Entry 4X66 (X-ray diffraction, 3.45 A resolution); this record covers chains A and Q of the 23 polymer chains in the assembly.

# Chain A
Molecule: 16S rRNA
Source organism: Thermus thermophilus HB8
Sequence (1522 nucleotides; row label = number of the first residue in the row; note: 42 numbers in that range are skipped by the numbering (no residue carries them; nothing is unmodelled there); a row labelled like 190A-190L holds insertion residues (190A, then the next letters in order); numbering starts at 0):
     0 UUUGUUGGAGAGUUUGAUCCUGGCUCAGGGUGAACGCUGGCGGCGUGCCU
    50 AAGACAUGCAAGUCGUGCGGG
    73 CCGCGGGGUUUU
    88 ACUCCG
    95 UGGUC
   101 AGCGGCGGACGGGUGAGUAACGCGUGGGU
  129A G
   130 ACCUACCCGGAAGAGGGGGACAACCCGGGGAAACUCGGGCUAAUCCCCCA
   180 UGUGGACCCGC
190A-190L CCCUUGGGGUGU
   191 GUCCAAAGGGCUUU
   216 GCCCGCUUCCGGAUGGGCCCGCGUCCCAUCAGCUAGUUGGUGGGGUAAUG
   266 GCCCACCAAGGCGACGACGGGUAGCCGGUCUGAGAGGAUGGCCGGCCACA
   316 GGGGCACUGAGACACGGGCCCCACUCCUACGGGAGGCAGCAGUUAGGAAU
   366 CUUCCGCAAUGGGCGCAAGCCUGACGGAGCGACGCCGCUUGGAGGAAGAA
   416 GCCCUUCGGGGUGUAAACUCCUGAA
   442 CCCGGGACGAAACCCCCGACGA
   474 GGGGACUGACGGUACCGGG
   494 GUAAUAGCGCCGGCCAACUCCGUGCCAGCAGCCGCGGUAAUACGGAGGGC
   544 GCGAGCGUUACCCGGAUUCACUGGGCGUAAAGGGCGUGUAGGCGGCCUGG
   594 GGCGUCCCAUGUGAAAGACCACGGCUCAACCGUGGGGGAGCGUGGGAUAC
   644 GCUCAGGCUAGACGGUGGGAGAGGGUGGUGGAAUUCCCGGAGUAGCGGUG
   694 AAAUGCGCAGAUACCGGGAGGAACGCCGAUGGCGAAGGCAGCCACCUGGU
   744 CCACCCGUGACGCUGAGGCGCGAAAGCGUGGGGAGCAAACCGGAUUAGAU
   794 ACCCGGGUAGUCCACGCCCUAAACGAUGCGCGCUAGGUCUCUGGGUCU
   848 CCUGGGGGCCGAAGCUAACGCGUUAAGCGCGCCGCCUGGGGAGUACGGCC
   898 GCAAGGCUGAAACUCAAAGGAAUUGACGGGGGCCCGCACAAGCGGUGGAG
   948 CAUGUGGUUUAAUUCGAAGXAACGCGAAGAACCUUACCAGGCCUUGACAU
   998 GCUAGG
 1003A G
  1004 AACCCGGGUGAAAGCCUGGGGUGCCCC
1030A-1030D GCGA
  1031 GGGGAGCCCUAGCACAGGUGCUGCAUGGCCGUCGUCAGCUCGUGCCGUGA
  1081 GGUGUUGGGUUAAGUCCCGCAACGAGCGCAACCCCCGCCGUUAGUUGCCA
  1131 GCGGUUCGGCCGGGCACUCUAACGGGACUGCCCGCGAAA
  1171 GCGGGAGGAAGGAGGGGACGACGUCUGGUCAGCAUGGCCCUUACGGCCUG
  1221 GGCGACACACGUGCUACAAUGCCCACUACAAAGCGAUGCCACCCGGCAAC
  1271 GGGGAGCUAAUCGCAAAAAGGUGGGCCCAGUUCGGAUUGGGGUCUGCAAC
  1321 CCGACCCCAUGAAGCCGGAAUCGCUAGUAAUCGCGGAUCAG
 1361A C
  1362 CAUGCCGCGGUGAAUACGUUCCCGGGCCUUGUACACACXGCCXGUXACGC
  1412 CAUGGGAGCGGGCUCUACCCGAAGUCGCCGGG
  1446 AGCCUACGGG
  1459 CAGGCGCCGAGGGUAGGGCCCGUGACUGGGGCGAAGUCGUAACAAGGUAG
  1509 CUGUACCGGAAGGUGCGGCUGGAUCCACUCCUUUCU
Unresolved in the structure: 0-4, 1534-1538
Sequence notes: conflict C1534 (A132811 in 55771382), A1535 (C132812 in 55771382)
Modified positions: PSU (pseudouridine-5'-monophosphate) at position 516, 7MG (7N-methyl-8-hydroguanosine-5'-monophosphate) at position 527, M2G (N2-dimethylguanosine-5'-monophosphate) at position 966, 5MC (5-methylcytidine-5'-monophosphate) at position 967, 2MG (2N-methylguanosine-5'-monophosphate) at position 1207, 5MC (5-methylcytidine-5'-monophosphate) at position 1400, 4OC (4n,o2'-methylcytidine-5'-monophosphate) at position 1402, 5MC (5-methylcytidine-5'-monophosphate) at position 1404, 5MC (5-methylcytidine-5'-monophosphate) at position 1407, UR3 (3-methyluridine-5'-monophoshate) at position 1498, MA6 (6N-dimethyladenosine-5'-monophoshate) at position 1518, MA6 (6N-dimethyladenosine-5'-monophoshate) at position 1519, PSU (pseudouridine-5'-monophosphate) at position 1540, PSU (pseudouridine-5'-monophosphate) at position 1541
Bound ions: Mg2+ site 1: U5, G6 (shared with 1 residue of chain D); Mg2+ site 2: U12, G22; K+ site 1 near U14 (its only coordinating residue here); Mg2+ site 3 near G21 (its only coordinating residue here); Mg2+ site 4 near G28 (its only coordinating residue here); Mg2+ site 5 near U37 (its only coordinating residue here); Mg2+ site 6: G46, G394; Mg2+ site 7 near C48 (its only coordinating residue here); Mg2+ site 8 near A53 (its only coordinating residue here); Mg2+ site 9: G61, U62; Mg2+ site 10: G70, U98; Mg2+ site 11: U83, C1543; 97 more Mg2+ sites not listed; 14 more K+ sites not listed
Residues lining bound ligands:
  - paromomycin (PAR), molecule 1: G31, C47, C48, A50, A51, G52, A53, G113, U114, G115, A353, C355, A356, U358, U359, A360, G361, U365, C366
  - paromomycin (PAR), molecule 2: G567, G568, C569, G570, G575, G821, C862, U863, G874, C875, C879
  - paromomycin (PAR), molecule 3: G610, A611, C613, A614, A622, C623, C624, G625, U626
  - paromomycin (PAR), molecule 4: G661, G662, A663, G664, A665, G666, G667, U740, G741, G742, U743
  - paromomycin (PAR), molecule 5: U669, G670, G671, U672, G673, G714, A715, A716, C717, C805, C806
  - paromomycin (PAR), molecule 6: 5MC_1404, G1405, U1406, 5MC_1407, A1408, C1409, G1489, C1490, G1491, A1492, A1493, G1494, U1495, C1496

# Chain Q
Molecule: 30S ribosomal protein S17
Source organism: Thermus thermophilus (strain HB8 / ATCC 27634 / DSM 579)
UniProt: Q5SHP7 (RS17_THET8); residue numbers follow UniProt; this construct covers 2-100
Chain sequence (99 residues; row label = number of the first residue in the row):
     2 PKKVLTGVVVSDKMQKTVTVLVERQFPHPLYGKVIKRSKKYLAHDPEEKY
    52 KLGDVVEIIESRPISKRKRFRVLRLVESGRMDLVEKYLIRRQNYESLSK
Bound ions: Mg2+ site 1: Asp13, Met15, Glu49; Mg2+ site 2: Ser39 (shared with C280(A) of chain A)

# Interface between chain A and chain Q
Residue-residue contacts (81):
  G127(A) with Pro2(Q), hydrogen bond to the sugar; Glu61(Q), hydrogen bond to the base
  G128(A) with Pro2(Q), phosphate contact; Lys3(Q), sugar contact; Glu61(Q), sugar contact
  A130(A) with Arg63(Q), salt bridge to the phosphate; Pro64(Q), base contact
  U190E(A) with Lys3(Q), base contact; Ser62(Q), base contact; Arg63(Q), hydrogen bond to the base; Arg72(Q), hydrogen bond to the base
  G190F(A) with Arg63(Q), hydrogen bond to the base
  C234(A) with Pro64(Q), sugar contact; Arg70(Q), hydrogen bond to the phosphate
  C235(A) with Arg70(Q), salt bridge to the phosphate; Phe71(Q), sugar contact
  G236(A) with Lys4(Q), sugar contact; Lys40(Q), salt bridge to the phosphate; Tyr42(Q), phosphate contact
  C237(A) with Arg25(Q), salt bridge to the phosphate; Lys40(Q), salt bridge to the phosphate; Tyr42(Q), phosphate contact
  G238(A) with Arg25(Q), salt bridge to the phosphate
  A246(A) with Leu98(Q), hydrogen bond to the sugar; Ser99(Q), sugar contact
  G247(A) with Ser99(Q), phosphate contact; Lys100(Q), salt bridge to the phosphate
  U253(A) with Met15(Q), sugar contact; Lys67(Q), salt bridge to the phosphate
  G254(A) with Met15(Q), sugar contact; Gln16(Q), hydrogen bond to the sugar; Thr18(Q), hydrogen bond to the phosphate; Ser66(Q), hydrogen bond to the phosphate; Lys67(Q), phosphate contact; Lys69(Q), hydrogen bond to the phosphate
  G255(A) with Gln16(Q), sugar contact; Lys17(Q), hydrogen bond to the phosphate; Ile65(Q), phosphate contact; Ser66(Q), phosphate contact; Lys69(Q), salt bridge to the phosphate
  U256(A) with Lys17(Q), salt bridge to the phosphate
  U264(A) with Arg63(Q), sugar contact; Pro64(Q), hydrogen bond to the sugar
  G265(A) with Pro64(Q), sugar contact; Ile65(Q), sugar contact; Ser66(Q), sugar contact; Lys67(Q), hydrogen bond to the sugar
  G266(A) with Lys67(Q), phosphate contact
  C267(A) with Lys67(Q), phosphate contact
  A273(A) with Gln16(Q), sugar contact
  G275(A) with Lys14(Q), phosphate contact; Met15(Q), sugar contact
  G276(A) with Ser12(Q), hydrogen bond to the phosphate; Met15(Q), sugar contact; Arg68(Q), hydrogen bond to the phosphate
  C277(A) with Lys41(Q), salt bridge to the phosphate; Arg68(Q), salt bridge to the phosphate
  G278(A) with Lys41(Q), salt bridge to the phosphate; Arg92(Q), base contact; Tyr95(Q), base contact
  A279(A) with Arg91(Q), salt bridge to the phosphate; Tyr95(Q), hydrogen bond to the phosphate; Leu98(Q), base contact
  C280(A) with Arg38(Q), hydrogen bond to the sugar; Ser39(Q), hydrogen bond to the base; Arg91(Q), base contact
  C564(A) with Leu31(Q), base contact; Tyr32(Q), sugar contact
  U582(A) with Asn94(Q), sugar contact
  A583(A) with Arg91(Q), sugar contact; Asn94(Q), hydrogen bond to the sugar
  G584(A) with Lys87(Q), phosphate contact
  G585(A) with Lys34(Q), hydrogen bond to the phosphate
  C586(A) with Lys34(Q), salt bridge to the phosphate
  G635(A) with Pro2(Q), sugar contact
  U636(A) with Pro2(Q), sugar contact
  A759(A) with Asn94(Q), base contact
  G760(A) with Asn94(Q), hydrogen bond to the base; Ser97(Q), hydrogen bond to the base; Leu98(Q), sugar contact
  C879(A) with Lys34(Q), salt bridge to the phosphate
Other interface residues (no listed pair), chain A (49 interface residues in all): U129, G129A, U252, C272, G301, G597, U598, G644, C647, G761, C896
Other interface residues (no listed pair), chain Q (48 interface residues in all): Thr20, Gln26, Pro28, Val35, Lys37, Leu43, His45, Arg81, Ile90

# In short
Chain A and chain Q form an interface of 49 and 48 residues respectively, with 23 hydrogen bonds and 16 salt
bridges. Polar contacts include G127(A)-Glu61(Q), U190E(A)-Arg63(Q) and G190F(A)-Arg63(Q). Chain A binds 6
copies of paromomycin. U5(A) and G6(A) form the Mg2+ site 1.
Here chain A is 16S rRNA (Thermus thermophilus HB8) and chain Q is 30S ribosomal protein S17 (Thermus
thermophilus (strain HB8 / ATCC 27634 / DSM 579)). Entry 4X66 (Crystal Structure of 30S ribosomal subunit from
Thermus thermophilus) was determined by X-ray diffraction (same publication as 4X62, 4X64 and 4X65).
